PDB entry 4MZQ | X-ray diffraction, 1.59 A resolution | chains A and F of the 6 polymer chains in the assembly

[Chain A (and F)]
Protein: beta-Alanyl-CoA:Ammonia Lyase
Organism: Clostridium propionicum
Notes: chain F of this document is another copy of the same molecule, construct and numbering; everything in this record applies to it too
UniProt: Q6KC22 (Q6KC22_CLOPR); residue numbers follow UniProt; this construct covers 1-144
Amino-acid sequence (144 residues; each row starts with the number of its first residue):
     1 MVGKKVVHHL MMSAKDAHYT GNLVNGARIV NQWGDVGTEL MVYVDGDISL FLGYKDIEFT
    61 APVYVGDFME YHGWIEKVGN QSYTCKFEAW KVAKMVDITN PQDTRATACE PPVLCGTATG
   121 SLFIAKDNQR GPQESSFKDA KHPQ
Not modelled in the structure: 144
Small-molecule neighbours:
  - propionyl Coenzyme A (1VU), molecule 1: Tyr19, Leu23, Val24, Asn25, Gly26, Glu58, Phe59, Thr60, Ala61, Pro62, Val63
  - propionyl Coenzyme A (1VU), molecule 2: Ser49, Leu50, Phe51, Leu52, Gly79, Asn80, Gln81, Ser82, Ser121, Phe123

[Interface between chain A and chain F]
Pairs across the interface (37; chain A residue first):
  His18(A) with Asn31(F); Asp35(F), salt bridge
  Tyr19(A) with Gly34(F), hydrogen bond (side chain-backbone); Asp35(F), hydrogen bond; Thr38(F), hydrogen bond
  Thr20(A) with Ile48(F)
  Asn25(A) with Asn31(F), hydrogen bond
  Ala27(A) with Val30(F); Asn31(F)
  Val30(A) with Ala27(F)
  Asn31(A) with His18(F); Asn25(F), hydrogen bond; Ala27(F)
  Gly34(A) with Tyr19(F), hydrogen bond (backbone-side chain)
  Asp35(A) with His18(F), salt bridge; Tyr19(F), hydrogen bond
  Thr38(A) with Tyr19(F), hydrogen bond
  Ile48(A) with Tyr19(F), hydrophobic
  Leu50(A) with Leu23(F), hydrophobic
  Phe51(A) with Phe59(F)
  Leu52(A) with Glu58(F); Phe59(F), hydrogen bond (backbone-backbone)
  Gly53(A) with Ile57(F); Phe59(F)
  Tyr54(A) with Asp56(F), hydrogen bond (backbone-backbone); Ile57(F), hydrogen bond (backbone-backbone)
  Lys55(A) with Lys55(F); Asp56(F), hydrogen bond (backbone-backbone)
  Asp56(A) with Tyr54(F)
  Ile57(A) with Gly53(F); Tyr54(F), hydrogen bond (backbone-backbone); Ile57(F), hydrophobic
  Glu58(A) with Leu52(F)
  Phe59(A) with Phe51(F); Leu52(F), hydrogen bond (backbone-backbone); Gly53(F); Tyr54(F), hydrophobic
Interface residues without a listed pair, chain A (22 interface residues in all): Leu23
Interface residues without a listed pair, chain F (22 interface residues in all): Thr20, Leu50

[Overview]
Chain A and chain F each contribute 22 residues to their interface; the contacts include 14 hydrogen bonds and
2 salt bridges. Polar contacts include His18(A)-Asp35(F), Tyr19(A)-Gly34(F) and Tyr19(A)-Asp35(F). Bound to
chain A: propionyl Coenzyme A.
Chain A and chain F are both beta-Alanyl-CoA:Ammonia Lyase (Clostridium propionicum); the structure,
beta-Alanyl-CoA:Ammonia Lyase from Clostridium propionicum in complex with propionyl-CoA, was determined by
X-ray diffraction (same publication as 4MTU).
